Entry 5U8T (electron microscopy, 4.90 A resolution (low resolution: residue-level contacts below are approximate; hydrogen-bond / salt-bridge calls are withheld)); this record covers chains B and D of the 12 polymer chains in the assembly.

# Chain B
Molecule: DNA replication complex GINS protein PSF2
Organism: Saccharomyces cerevisiae (strain ATCC 204508 / S288c)
UniProt: P40359 (PSF2_YEAST); numbering as in UniProt (aligned over 1-213)
Amino-acid sequence (213 residues; row label = number of the first residue in the row):
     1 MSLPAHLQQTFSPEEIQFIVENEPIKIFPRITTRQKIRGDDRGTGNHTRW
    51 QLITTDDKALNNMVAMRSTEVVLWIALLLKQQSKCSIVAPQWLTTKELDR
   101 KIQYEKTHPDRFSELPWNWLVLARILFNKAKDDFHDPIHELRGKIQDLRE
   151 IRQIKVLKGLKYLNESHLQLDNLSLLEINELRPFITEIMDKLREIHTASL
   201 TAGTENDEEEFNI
Disordered / not traced: 1-2, 33-49, 201-213

# Chain D
Molecule: DNA replication complex GINS protein SLD5
Organism: Saccharomyces cerevisiae (strain ATCC 204508 / S288c)
UniProt: Q03406 (SLD5_YEAST); residues 1-294 here = UniProt positions 1-294
Amino-acid sequence (294 residues; row label = number of the first residue in the row):
     1 MDINIDDILAELDKETTAVDSTKITQGSSSTTHRDANTIVGSSLDLNDKT
    51 QIYVSPQQDFSDLMKSWKNERCSPELLPYPHQLMKRLLNRISMQSQLIEN
   101 ISMGFLDMQNASNANPPMPNESKLPLLCMETELERLKFVIRSYIRCRLSK
   151 IDKFSLYLRQLNEDENSLISLTDLLSKDEIKYHDTHSLIWLKLVNDSILK
   201 YMPEELQAINDTEGSVNMIDEPDWNKFVFIHVNGPPDGKWNEDPLLQENE
   251 FGKPCYTVTIPDLKEEVELTIGSIYVMRYEVIRDLLRDDKVALI
Disordered / not traced: 1-53, 111-120, 239-247, 294

# Chain B / chain D interface
Contacting residue pairs - 64 pairs, chain B then chain D:
  Leu3(B) - Arg145(D)
  Leu3(B) - Ser149(D)
  Leu3(B) - Asp152(D)
  Pro4(B) - Arg145(D)
  Pro4(B) - Ser149(D)
  His6(B) - Arg71(D)
  Leu7(B) - Arg71(D)
  Gln8(B) - Arg71(D)
  Gln8(B) - Lys153(D)
  Gln9(B) - Arg71(D)
  Gln9(B) - Cys72(D)
  Thr10(B) - Arg71(D)
  Phe11(B) - Trp67(D)
  Phe11(B) - Lys68(D)
  Phe11(B) - Arg71(D)
  Glu15(B) - Arg71(D)
  Phe18(B) - Arg135(D)
  Ile19(B) - Met64(D)
  Ile19(B) - Lys68(D)
  Trp50(B) - Ile101(D)
  Trp50(B) - Ser122(D)
  Leu52(B) - Pro125(D)
  Leu52(B) - Cys128(D)
  Leu52(B) - Met129(D)
  Ile53(B) - Met129(D)
  Thr54(B) - Gln94(D)
  Thr54(B) - Met129(D)
  Thr54(B) - Glu132(D)
  Thr55(B) - Gln57(D)
  Thr55(B) - Gln94(D)
  Thr55(B) - Glu132(D)
  Thr55(B) - Leu136(D)
  Asp56(B) - Gln57(D)
  Asp56(B) - Glu132(D)
  Lys58(B) - Gln57(D)
  Trp74(B) - Arg135(D)
  Gln82(B) - Leu124(D)
  Lys84(B) - Leu124(D)
  Ser166(B) - Phe227(D)
  Ser166(B) - Lys264(D)
  Ser166(B) - Arg278(D)
  His167(B) - Lys264(D)
  His167(B) - Val267(D)
  His167(B) - Val276(D)
  Leu168(B) - Ile274(D)
  Leu168(B) - Tyr275(D)
  Leu168(B) - Val276(D)
  Gln169(B) - Tyr275(D)
  Leu170(B) - Phe229(D)
  Leu170(B) - Ile274(D)
  Asp171(B) - Ile274(D)
  Asp171(B) - Tyr275(D)
  Ile178(B) - Phe229(D)
  Arg182(B) - Cys72(D)
  Arg182(B) - Phe229(D)
  Ile185(B) - Phe229(D)
  Met189(B) - Phe227(D)
  Asp190(B) - Lys226(D)
  Asp190(B) - Phe227(D)
  Arg193(B) - Asn225(D)
  Arg193(B) - Phe227(D)
  Arg193(B) - Arg278(D)
  Thr197(B) - Leu263(D)
  Thr197(B) - Arg278(D)
Interface residues without a listed pair, chain B (43 interface residues in all): Ser12, Asn22, Asp57, Ile75, Leu78, Leu79, Glu165, Asn172, Thr186
Interface residues without a listed pair, chain D (42 interface residues in all): Pro56, Phe60, Thr131, Phe138, Val139, Cys146, Tyr182, Asp223, Gly272, Ser273, Leu293

# Overview
43 residues of chain B face 42 of chain D across their interface.
Chain B is DNA replication complex GINS protein PSF2 and chain D is DNA replication complex GINS protein SLD5,
both from Saccharomyces cerevisiae (strain ATCC 204508 / S288c); the structure, Structure of Eukaryotic CMG
Helicase at a Replication Fork and Implications, was determined by electron microscopy, deposited together
with 5U8S.
